6XJW - chains H and L of the 3 polymer chains in the assembly; structure by X-ray diffraction, 1.92 A resolution.

== Chain H ==
Name: Fab HAVx Heavy Chain
From: Homo sapiens
Notes: antibody fragment or engineered binder
Chain sequence (228 residues; numbered 3 to 230; the number before each row is that of its first residue):
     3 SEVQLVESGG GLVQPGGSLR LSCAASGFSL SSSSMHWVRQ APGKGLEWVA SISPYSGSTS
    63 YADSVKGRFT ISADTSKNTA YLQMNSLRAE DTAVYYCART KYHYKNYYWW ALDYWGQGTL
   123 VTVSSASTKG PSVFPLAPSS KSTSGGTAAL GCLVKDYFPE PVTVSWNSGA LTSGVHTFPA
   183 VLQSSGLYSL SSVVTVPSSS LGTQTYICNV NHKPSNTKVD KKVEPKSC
Cystine bridges: C25-C99, C154-C210

== Chain L ==
Name: Fab HAVx Light Chain
From: Homo sapiens
Notes: antibody fragment or engineered binder
Chain sequence (214 residues; each row starts with the number of its first residue):
     1 SDIQMTQSPS SLSASVGDRV TITCRASQSV YYSVAWYQQK PGKAPKLLIY SASYLYSGVP
    61 SRFSGSRSGT DFTLTISSLQ PEDFATYYCQ QYRRRPITFG QGTKVEIKRT VAAPSVFIFP
   121 PSDEQLKSGT ASVVCLLNNF YPREAKVQWK VDNALQSGNS QESVTEQDSK DSTYSLSSTL
   181 TLSKADYEKH KVYACEVTHQ GLSSPVTKSF NRGE
Cystine bridges: C24-C89, C135-C195

== Chain H / chain L interface ==
Residue-residue contacts (63; chain H residue first):
  Q42(H) - Q39(L)  hydrogen bond
  Q42(H) - Y88(L)  hydrogen bond
  K46(H) - Y88(L)
  G47(H) - Y88(L)
  G47(H) - Q101(L)
  L48(H) - Y88(L)  hydrophobic
  L48(H) - F99(L)
  W50(H) - P96(L)  hydrophobic
  W50(H) - I97(L)  hydrophobic
  Y98(H) - Q39(L)  hydrogen bond
  Y98(H) - K43(L)  hydrogen bond (side chain-backbone)
  Y98(H) - A44(L)  hydrophobic
  W111(H) - Y92(L)
  W111(H) - R95(L)
  W112(H) - Y50(L)  hydrophobic
  W112(H) - Y92(L)  hydrophobic
  A113(H) - A35(L)  hydrophobic
  A113(H) - Y37(L)
  A113(H) - L47(L)  hydrophobic
  L114(H) - Y37(L)  hydrogen bond (backbone-side chain)
  L114(H) - L47(L)
  D115(H) - L47(L)
  D115(H) - Y56(L)
  W117(H) - Y37(L)
  W117(H) - A44(L)  hydrophobic
  W117(H) - P45(L)
  G118(H) - A44(L)
  F136(H) - S122(L)
  F136(H) - E124(L)
  F136(H) - Q125(L)
  P137(H) - S122(L)
  P137(H) - E124(L)
  L138(H) - F119(L)
  A139(H) - F119(L)
  K143(H) - I118(L)
  K143(H) - S209(L)
  S144(H) - F117(L)
  S146(H) - F117(L)
  A151(H) - F117(L)  hydrophobic
  A151(H) - F119(L)
  L155(H) - S132(L)
  K157(H) - Q125(L)
  K157(H) - S132(L)
  H178(H) - N138(L)
  H178(H) - N139(L)  hydrogen bond
  H178(H) - D168(L)
  H178(H) - S175(L)  hydrogen bond
  F180(H) - L136(L)  hydrophobic
  F180(H) - S163(L)
  F180(H) - T165(L)
  F180(H) - S175(L)
  F180(H) - L176(L)
  F180(H) - S177(L)
  P181(H) - S163(L)  hydrogen bond (backbone-side chain)
  P181(H) - V164(L)
  V183(H) - Q161(L)
  V183(H) - E162(L)
  V183(H) - S163(L)
  L184(H) - Q161(L)
  Q185(H) - Q161(L)
  V195(H) - L136(L)  hydrophobic
  T197(H) - N138(L)
  K223(H) - E124(L)  salt bridge
Also at the interface, not in a pair above, chain H (42 interface residues in all): V40, S62, R101, Y110, P140, T149, L152, T179, S193, C230
Also at the interface, not in a pair above, chain L (43 interface residues in all): Q90, S128, T130, V134, T181, K208, E214

== In short ==
Chain H and chain L form an interface of 42 and 43 residues respectively, with 8 hydrogen bonds and 1 salt
bridge. Among the polar pairs are K223(H)-E124(L), Q42(H)-Q39(L) and Q42(H)-Y88(L).
Chain H is Fab HAVx Heavy Chain and chain L is Fab HAVx Light Chain, both from Homo sapiens; the structure,
Crystal structure of a self-alkylating ribozyme - alkylated form without biotin moiety, was determined by
X-ray diffraction (same publication as 6XJQ, 6XJY and 6XJZ).
